5WNT - chains A and H of the 23 polymer chains in the assembly; structure by X-ray diffraction, 3.30 A resolution.

[Chain A]
Molecule: 16S Ribosomal RNA rRNA
Organism: Thermus thermophilus (strain HB8 / ATCC 27634 / DSM 579)
Sequence (1522 nucleotides; row label = number of the first residue in the row; note: 42 numbers in that range are skipped by the numbering (no residue carries them; nothing is unmodelled there); a row labelled like 190A-190L holds insertion residues (190A, then the next letters in order); numbering starts at 0):
     0 UUUGUUGGAGAGUUUGAUCCUGGCUCAGGGUGAACGCUGGCGGCGUGCCU
    50 AAGACAUGCAAGUCGUGCGGG
    73 CCGCGGGGUUUU
    88 ACUCCG
    95 UGGUC
   101 AGCGGCGGACGGGUGAGUAACGCGUGGGU
  129A G
   130 ACCUACCCGGAAGAGGGGGACAACCCGGGGAAACUCGGGCUAAUCCCCCA
   180 UGUGGACCCGC
190A-190L CCCUUGGGGUGU
   191 GUCCAAAGGGCUUU
   216 GCCCGCUUCCGGAUGGGCCCGCGUCCCAUCAGCUAGUUGGUGGGGUAAUG
   266 GCCCACCAAGGCGACGACGGGUAGCCGGUCUGAGAGGAUGGCCGGCCACA
   316 GGGGCACUGAGACACGGGCCCCACUCCUACGGGAGGCAGCAGUUAGGAAU
   366 CUUCCGCAAUGGGCGCAAGCCUGACGGAGCGACGCCGCUUGGAGGAAGAA
   416 GCCCUUCGGGGUGUAAACUCCUGAA
   442 CCCGGGACGAAACCCCCGACGA
   474 GGGGACUGACGGUACCGGG
   494 GUAAUAGCGCCGGCCAACUCCGUGCCAGCAGCCGCGGUAAUACGGAGGGC
   544 GCGAGCGUUACCCGGAUUCACUGGGCGUAAAGGGCGUGUAGGCGGCCUGG
   594 GGCGUCCCAUGUGAAAGACCACGGCUCAACCGUGGGGGAGCGUGGGAUAC
   644 GCUCAGGCUAGACGGUGGGAGAGGGUGGUGGAAUUCCCGGAGUAGCGGUG
   694 AAAUGCGCAGAUACCGGGAGGAACGCCGAUGGCGAAGGCAGCCACCUGGU
   744 CCACCCGUGACGCUGAGGCGCGAAAGCGUGGGGAGCAAACCGGAUUAGAU
   794 ACCCGGGUAGUCCACGCCCUAAACGAUGCGCGCUAGGUCUCUGGGUCU
   848 CCUGGGGGCCGAAGCUAACGCGUUAAGCGCGCCGCCUGGGGAGUACGGCC
   898 GCAAGGCUGAAACUCAAAGGAAUUGACGGGGGCCCGCACAAGCGGUGGAG
   948 CAUGUGGUUUAAUUCGAAGXAACGCGAAGAACCUUACCAGGCCUUGACAU
   998 GCUAGG
 1003A G
  1004 AACCCGGGUGAAAGCCUGGGGUGCCCC
1030A-1030D GCGA
  1031 GGGGAGCCCUAGCACAGGUGCUGCAUGGCCGUCGUCAGCUCGUGCCGUGA
  1081 GGUGUUGGGUUAAGUCCCGCAACGAGCGCAACCCCCGCCGUUAGUUGCCA
  1131 GCGGUUCGGCCGGGCACUCUAACGGGACUGCCCGCGAAA
  1171 GCGGGAGGAAGGAGGGGACGACGUCUGGUCAGCAUGGCCCUUACGGCCUG
  1221 GGCGACACACGUGCUACAAUGCCCACUACAAAGCGAUGCCACCCGGCAAC
  1271 GGGGAGCUAAUCGCAAAAAGGUGGGCCCAGUUCGGAUUGGGGUCUGCAAC
  1321 CCGACCCCAUGAAGCCGGAAUCGCUAGUAAUCGCGGAUCAG
 1361A C
  1362 CAUGCCGCGGUGAAUACGUUCCCGGGCCUUGUACACACXGCCXGUXACGC
  1412 CAUGGGAGCGGGCUCUACCCGAAGUCGCCGGG
  1446 AGCCUACGGG
  1459 CAGGCGCCGAGGGUAGGGCCCGUGACUGGGGCGAAGUCGUAACAAGGUAG
  1509 CUGUACCGGAAGGUGCGGCUGGAUCCACUCCUUUCU
Disordered / not traced: 0-4, 1534-1538
Sequence notes: conflict C1534 (A132811 in 55771382), A1535 (C132812 in 55771382)
Modified positions: PSU (pseudouridine-5'-monophosphate) at position 516, 7MG (7N-methyl-8-hydroguanosine-5'-monophosphate) at position 527, M2G (N2-dimethylguanosine-5'-monophosphate) at position 966, 5MC (5-methylcytidine-5'-monophosphate) at position 967, 2MG (2N-methylguanosine-5'-monophosphate) at position 1207, 5MC (5-methylcytidine-5'-monophosphate) at position 1400, 4OC (4n,o2'-methylcytidine-5'-monophosphate) at position 1402, 5MC (5-methylcytidine-5'-monophosphate) at position 1404, 5MC (5-methylcytidine-5'-monophosphate) at position 1407, UR3 (3-methyluridine-5'-monophoshate) at position 1498, MA6 (6N-dimethyladenosine-5'-monophoshate) at position 1518, MA6 (6N-dimethyladenosine-5'-monophoshate) at position 1519, PSU (pseudouridine-5'-monophosphate) at position 1540, PSU (pseudouridine-5'-monophosphate) at position 1541
Bound ions: Mg2+ site 1: G6 (shared with 1 residue of chain D); Mg2+ site 2 near G15 (its only coordinating residue here); Mg2+ site 3 near G21 (its only coordinating residue here); Mg2+ site 4 near G28 (its only coordinating residue here); Mg2+ site 5 near G46 (its only coordinating residue here); Mg2+ site 6 near C48 (its only coordinating residue here); Mg2+ site 7 near A53 (its only coordinating residue here); Mg2+ site 8 near G61 (its only coordinating residue here); Mg2+ site 9: G70, U98; K+ site 1: A109, A329, G331; Mg2+ site 10 near G117 (its only coordinating residue here); Mg2+ site 11: G124, U125; 91 more Mg2+ sites not listed; 11 more K+ sites not listed
Residues lining bound ligands: B6M ((1R,2S,3S,4R,6R)-4,6-diamino-2-{[3-O-(2,6-diamino-2,6-dideoxy-alpha-L-altropyranosyl)-beta-L-arabinofuranosyl]oxy}-3-hydroxycyclohexyl 2-amino-2-deoxy-alpha-D-allopyranoside): G1405, U1406, 5MC_1407, A1408, C1409, G1489, C1490, G1491, A1492, A1493, G1494, U1495

[Chain H]
Protein: Ribosomal protein S8
Organism: Thermus thermophilus (strain HB8 / ATCC 27634 / DSM 579)
Reference sequence: P0DOY9 (RS8_THET8); residues 1-138 here = UniProt positions 1-138
Amino-acid sequence (138 residues; row label = number of the first residue in the row):
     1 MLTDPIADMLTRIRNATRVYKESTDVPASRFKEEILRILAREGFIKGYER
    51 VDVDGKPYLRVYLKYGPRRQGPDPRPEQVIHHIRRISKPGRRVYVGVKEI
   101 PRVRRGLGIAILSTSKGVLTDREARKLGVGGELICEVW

[Interface between chain A and chain H]
Residue-residue contacts - 72 pairs, chain A then chain H:
  C564(A) with Arg91(H), hydrogen bond to the sugar
  C586(A) with Pro89(H), phosphate contact; Gly90(H), sugar contact
  G587(A) with Thr3(H), sugar contact; Pro89(H), phosphate contact; Arg92(H), salt bridge to the phosphate
  G588(A) with Leu2(H), sugar contact; Pro5(H), phosphate contact
  C589(A) with Pro5(H), phosphate contact; Ser29(H), phosphate contact
  C590(A) with Ser29(H), phosphate contact; Arg30(H), hydrogen bond to the phosphate
  U591(A) with Arg30(H), salt bridge to the phosphate
  G597(A) with Tyr94(H), hydrogen bond to the base
  U598(A) with Tyr94(H), phosphate contact; Gly131(H), sugar contact
  C599(A) with Val95(H), sugar contact; Gly96(H), phosphate contact; Val129(H), sugar contact; Gly130(H), hydrogen bond to the sugar; Gly131(H), sugar contact
  C600(A) with Gly96(H), phosphate contact; Val97(H), hydrogen bond to the phosphate; Gly128(H), sugar contact; Val129(H), sugar contact
  A632(A) with Lys98(H), salt bridge to the phosphate
  A640(A) with Ser115(H), hydrogen bond to the sugar
  U641(A) with Ser115(H), sugar contact
  A642(A) with Phe31(H), sugar contact; Ser113(H), hydrogen bond to the base; Thr114(H), base contact; Ser115(H), base contact; Gly117(H), sugar contact; Val118(H), sugar contact
  C643(A) with Phe31(H), sugar contact; Ser113(H), hydrogen bond to the sugar; Glu132(H), hydrogen bond to the sugar
  G644(A) with Arg92(H), sugar contact; Tyr94(H), sugar contact
  U652(A) with Lys56(H), phosphate contact
  A653(A) with Lys56(H), salt bridge to the phosphate
  G654(A) with Met1(H), hydrogen bond to the sugar
  A753(A) with Met1(H), base contact
  G755(A) with Met1(H), sugar contact
  G823(A) with Thr3(H), base contact
  C824(A) with Met1(H), hydrogen bond to the sugar
  G825(A) with Leu2(H), sugar contact; Asp8(H), hydrogen bond to the sugar; Thr11(H), base contact; Arg12(H), hydrogen bond to the sugar
  C826(A) with Arg12(H), sugar contact; Asn15(H), hydrogen bond to the base
  U827(A) with Asn15(H), sugar contact; Val19(H), sugar contact
  A828(A) with Lys21(H), salt bridge to the phosphate
  A860(A) with Arg18(H), hydrogen bond to the sugar; Arg75(H), hydrogen bond to the phosphate
  G861(A) with Arg75(H), salt bridge to the phosphate
  G874(A) with Asn15(H), base contact
  C875(A) with Thr11(H), base contact; Arg14(H), hydrogen bond to the sugar; Asn15(H), hydrogen bond to the sugar
  G876(A) with Ala7(H), sugar contact; Thr11(H), hydrogen bond to the sugar; Arg14(H), hydrogen bond to the phosphate
  C877(A) with Thr3(H), hydrogen bond to the sugar; Asp4(H), sugar contact; Lys88(H), salt bridge to the phosphate
  G878(A) with Thr3(H), sugar contact; Lys88(H), phosphate contact; Pro89(H), phosphate contact
  C879(A) with Gly90(H), phosphate contact
Interface residues without a listed pair, chain A (37 interface residues in all): A859
Interface residues without a listed pair, chain H (42 interface residues in all): Ala28, Pro57, Lys116

[Overview]
The interface between chain A and chain H involves 37 residues on one side and 42 on the other, with 21
hydrogen bonds and 7 salt bridges. Polar contacts include G597(A)-Tyr94(H), A642(A)-Ser113(H) and
C826(A)-Asn15(H). Bound to chain A: compound B6M.
Chain A is 16S Ribosomal RNA rRNA and chain H is Ribosomal protein S8, both from Thermus thermophilus (strain
HB8 / ATCC 27634 / DSM 579); the structure, Crystal Structure of 30S ribosomal subunit from Thermus
thermophilus, was determined by X-ray diffraction together with 5WNP, 5WNQ, 5WNR, 5WNS, 5WNU and 5WNV from the
same study.
